PDB entry 2QS2 | X-ray diffraction, 1.80 A resolution | chain A

== Chain A ==
Protein: Glutamate receptor, ionotropic kainate 1
Source organism: Rattus norvegicus
UniProt: P22756 (GRIK1_RAT); the construct has insertions or renumbered stretches relative to UniProt, so the offset changes along the chain: 3-116 = UniProt 446-559; 119-258 = UniProt 682-821
Chain sequence (258 residues; numbered 1 to 258; the number before each row is that of its first residue):
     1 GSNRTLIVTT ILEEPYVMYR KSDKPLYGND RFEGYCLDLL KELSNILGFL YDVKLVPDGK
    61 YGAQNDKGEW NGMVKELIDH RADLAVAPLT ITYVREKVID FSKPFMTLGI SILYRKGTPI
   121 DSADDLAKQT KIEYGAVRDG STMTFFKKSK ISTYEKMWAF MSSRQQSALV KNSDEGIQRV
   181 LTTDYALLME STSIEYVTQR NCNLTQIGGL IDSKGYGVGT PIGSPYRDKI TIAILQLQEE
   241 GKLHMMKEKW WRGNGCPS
Not modelled in the structure: 1-3, 255-258
Sequence notes: expression tag (1-2); linker (117-118); engineered mutation S258 (Glu821 in P22756)
UniProt features mapped onto this chain:
  - binding site (L-glutamate): P88, T90, R95, S141, T142, E190
  - glycosylation (N-linked (GlcNAc...) asparagine): N3, N203
  - modified residue: S162 (Phosphoserine), T198 (Phosphothreonine)
Ligand contacts: UBF (3-({3-[(2S)-2-amino-2-carboxyethyl]-5-bromo-2,6-dioxo-3,6-dihydropyrimidin-1(2H)-yl}methyl)thiophene-2-carboxylic acid): E13, Y16, Y61, P88, L89, T90, R95, V137, G140, S141, T142, M143, E190, S193, Y216

== Overview ==
Chain A binds compound UBF. From UniProt: 6 L-glutamate-binding residues.
Chain A is Glutamate receptor, ionotropic kainate 1 (Rattus norvegicus); the structure, Crystal structure of
the GluR5 ligand binding core dimer in complex with UBP318 at 1.80 Angstroms ..., was determined by X-ray
diffraction together with 2QS1 and 2QS4 from the same study.
